8VJR - chains B and A of the 3 polymer chains in the assembly; structure by electron microscopy, 2.63 A resolution.

Chain B (and A):
Molecule: Capsid protein
Organism: Tulane virus
Notes: chain A of this document is another copy of the same molecule, construct and numbering; everything in this record applies to it too
Reference sequence: B2Y6D0 (B2Y6D0_9CALI); residues 1-534 here = UniProt positions 1-534
Amino-acid sequence (534 residues; numbered 1 to 534; the number before each row is that of its first residue):
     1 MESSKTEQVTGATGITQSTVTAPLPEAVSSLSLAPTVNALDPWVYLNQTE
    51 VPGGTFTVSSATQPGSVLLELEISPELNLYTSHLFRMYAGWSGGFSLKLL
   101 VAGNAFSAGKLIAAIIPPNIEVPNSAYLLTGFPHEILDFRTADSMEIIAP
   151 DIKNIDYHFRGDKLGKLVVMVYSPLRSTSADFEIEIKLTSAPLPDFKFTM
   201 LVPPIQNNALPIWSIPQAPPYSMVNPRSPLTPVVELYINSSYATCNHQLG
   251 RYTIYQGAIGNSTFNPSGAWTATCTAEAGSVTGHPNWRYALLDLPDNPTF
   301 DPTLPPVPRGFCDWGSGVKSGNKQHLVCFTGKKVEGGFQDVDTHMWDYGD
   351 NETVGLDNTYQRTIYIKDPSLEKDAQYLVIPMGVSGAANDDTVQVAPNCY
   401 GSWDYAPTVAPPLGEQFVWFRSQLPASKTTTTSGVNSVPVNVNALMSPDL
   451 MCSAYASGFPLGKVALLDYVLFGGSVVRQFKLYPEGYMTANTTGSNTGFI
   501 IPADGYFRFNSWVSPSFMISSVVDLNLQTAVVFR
Unresolved in the structure: 1-19, 528-534
Differences from the reference sequence: conflict S3 (Asn in B2Y6D0), H284 (Asn in B2Y6D0), V334 (Phe in B2Y6D0), E335 (Ala in B2Y6D0), T343 (Ala in B2Y6D0), K367 (Ser in B2Y6D0), M451 (Ile in B2Y6D0), C452 (Arg in B2Y6D0)

Interface between chain B and chain A:
Contacting residue pairs (73; chain B residue first):
  T36(B) with W43(A)
  V37(B) with W43(A)
  N38(B) with D41(A), hydrogen bond; W43(A)
  A39(B) with D41(A)
  D41(B) with N38(A), hydrogen bond; A39(A); Y88(A), hydrogen bond
  W43(B) with T36(A); V37(A), hydrogen bond (side chain-backbone); N38(A)
  V44(B) with L201(A), hydrophobic
  Y80(B) with L201(A); V202(A)
  H83(B) with H83(A), hydrogen bond (backbone-side chain); M87(A); P204(A)
  L84(B) with L84(A), hydrophobic
  M87(B) with Y80(A), hydrophobic; H83(A)
  Y88(B) with D41(A)
  M200(B) with D41(A)
  L201(B) with N47(A); Y80(A), hydrophobic
  V202(B) with Y80(A)
  P204(B) with H83(A)
  I205(B) with I212(A), hydrophobic; S214(A)
  I212(B) with P204(A); I205(A), hydrophobic
  Y221(B) with N265(A), hydrogen bond (backbone-side chain)
  S222(B) with F264(A); N265(A)
  M223(B) with N265(A)
  V224(B) with N265(A)
  P229(B) with S267(A), hydrogen bond (backbone-side chain); G268(A)
  L230(B) with L230(A), hydrophobic; S267(A)
  P232(B) with G268(A)
  F264(B) with S222(A), hydrogen bond (backbone-side chain); D449(A)
  N265(B) with S222(A); M223(A), hydrogen bond (side chain-backbone); V224(A)
  S267(B) with L230(A); S267(A), hydrogen bond
  G268(B) with M223(A)
  A269(B) with M223(A), hydrophobic
  F329(B) with V341(A), hydrophobic
  E335(B) with K428(A)
  G336(B) with P425(A); A426(A), hydrogen bond (backbone-backbone); P439(A)
  G337(B) with A426(A)
  F338(B) with A426(A), hydrogen bond (backbone-backbone); S427(A); K428(A), hydrogen bond (backbone-backbone)
  Q339(B) with K428(A)
  D340(B) with K428(A), hydrogen bond (backbone-backbone); T429(A), hydrogen bond; T430(A), hydrogen bond
  A426(B) with G336(A), hydrogen bond (backbone-backbone); G337(A); F338(A), hydrogen bond (backbone-backbone)
  S427(B) with F338(A)
  K428(B) with E335(A); F338(A), hydrogen bond (backbone-backbone); Q339(A); D340(A), hydrogen bond (backbone-backbone)
  T430(B) with D340(A)
  P439(B) with G336(A)
  C452(B) with C452(A), hydrogen bond
Interface residues without a listed pair, chain B (53 interface residues in all): L79, R86, P203, P216, T263, V334, V341, P425, T429, T431
Interface residues without a listed pair, chain A (54 interface residues in all): L79, R86, P203, P216, P229, T231, P232, T271, F329, T431, S453, A456

Summary:
53 residues of chain B face 54 of chain A across their interface, with 21 hydrogen bonds. Among the polar
pairs are N38(B)-D41(A), D41(B)-Y88(A) and W43(B)-V37(A).
Chain B and chain A are both Capsid protein (Tulane virus); the structure, Cryo-EM structure of Tulane virus
9-6-17 variant capsid protein VP1 9-14-18, DTT-treated, was determined by electron microscopy together with
9CVE, 9CVF, 9CVG, 8VGR and 8VJS from the same study.
